7UI9 - chains r and t of the 33 polymer chains in the assembly; structure by electron microscopy, 3.30 A resolution.

# Chain r
Protein: Mediator of RNA polymerase II transcription subunit 18
Source organism: Saccharomyces cerevisiae S288C
UniProt: P32585 (MED18_YEAST); residues 1-307 here = UniProt positions 1-307
Sequence (307 residues; row label = number of the first residue in the row):
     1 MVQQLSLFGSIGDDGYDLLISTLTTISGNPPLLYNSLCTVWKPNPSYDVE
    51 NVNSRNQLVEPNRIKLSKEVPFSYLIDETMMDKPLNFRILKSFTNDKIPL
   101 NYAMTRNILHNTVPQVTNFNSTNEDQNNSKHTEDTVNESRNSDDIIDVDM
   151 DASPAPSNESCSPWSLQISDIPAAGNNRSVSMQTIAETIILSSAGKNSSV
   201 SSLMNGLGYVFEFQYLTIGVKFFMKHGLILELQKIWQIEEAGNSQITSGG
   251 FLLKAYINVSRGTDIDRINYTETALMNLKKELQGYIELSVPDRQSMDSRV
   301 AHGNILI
Not modelled in the structure: 110-163
Swiss-Prot annotation at these positions:
  - mutagenesis: Thr-22 (T22I: In SRB5-1; suppresses the phenotypic defects of an RNA polymerase II CTD truncation)

# Chain t
Protein: Mediator of RNA polymerase II transcription subunit 20
Source organism: Saccharomyces cerevisiae S288C
UniProt: P34162 (MED20_YEAST); residues 1-210 here = UniProt positions 1-210
Sequence (210 residues; numbered 1 to 210; the number before each row is that of its first residue):
     1 MGKSAVIFVERATPATLTELKDALSNSILSVRDPWSIDFRTYRCSIKNLP
    51 ADVSKLMYSITFHHHGRQTVLIKDNSAMVTTAAAADIPPALVFNGSSTGV
   101 PESIDTILSSKLSNIWMQRQLIKGDAGETLILDGLTVRLVNLFSSTGFKG
   151 LLIELQADEAGEFETKIAGIEGHLAEIRAKEYKTSSDSLGPDTSNEICDL
   201 AYQYVRALEL
Swiss-Prot annotation at these positions:
  - mutagenesis: Pro-14 (P14H: In SRB2-1; suppresses the phenotypic defects of an RNA polymerase II CTD truncation)

# Interface between chain r and chain t
Residue-residue contacts - 57 pairs, chain r then chain t:
  Met-1(r) / Val-100(t)  hydrogen bond (backbone-backbone)
  Met-1(r) / Glu-102(t)
  Val-2(r) / Thr-98(t)
  Val-2(r) / Val-100(t)  hydrophobic
  Leu-32(r) / Phe-93(t)  hydrophobic
  Leu-33(r) / Phe-93(t)
  Tyr-34(r) / Asn-94(t)
  Asn-35(r) / Asn-94(t)
  Tyr-47(r) / Ile-46(t)  hydrophobic
  Tyr-47(r) / Asn-48(t)
  Asp-48(r) / Ile-46(t)
  Asp-48(r) / Asn-48(t)
  Val-49(r) / Ile-46(t)  hydrophobic
  Glu-50(r) / Asn-48(t)
  Asn-51(r) / Ser-45(t)  hydrogen bond
  Asn-51(r) / Asn-114(t)
  Val-52(r) / Asn-114(t)
  Val-59(r) / Asn-114(t)
  Ser-67(r) / Ser-96(t)  hydrogen bond (side chain-backbone)
  Glu-69(r) / Ala-90(t)
  Glu-69(r) / Asn-94(t)  hydrogen bond
  Trp-164(r) / Leu-91(t)
  Ser-165(r) / Ser-96(t)  hydrogen bond (side chain-backbone)
  Asp-170(r) / Lys-111(t)  salt bridge
  Ala-186(r) / Ile-107(t)  hydrophobic
  Glu-187(r) / Ser-97(t)  hydrogen bond
  Glu-187(r) / Thr-98(t)  hydrogen bond
  Glu-187(r) / Gly-99(t)
  Glu-187(r) / Pro-101(t)
  Glu-187(r) / Glu-102(t)  hydrogen bond (backbone-backbone)
  Thr-188(r) / Pro-101(t)
  Thr-188(r) / Glu-102(t)  hydrogen bond (side chain-backbone)
  Thr-188(r) / Ile-104(t)
  Ile-189(r) / Thr-80(t)
  Ile-189(r) / Thr-81(t)
  Ile-189(r) / Ile-87(t)  hydrophobic
  Ile-190(r) / Met-78(t)  hydrophobic
  Ile-190(r) / Val-79(t)
  Leu-191(r) / Val-79(t)  hydrogen bond (backbone-backbone)
  Leu-191(r) / Thr-81(t)
  Ser-192(r) / Val-79(t)  hydrogen bond (backbone-backbone)
  Ser-192(r) / Asn-195(t)  hydrogen bond
  Ser-193(r) / Ala-77(t)
  Ala-194(r) / Ser-76(t)
  Ala-194(r) / Ala-77(t)  hydrogen bond (backbone-backbone)
  Gly-195(r) / Asn-75(t)
  Lys-196(r) / Asp-74(t)
  Lys-196(r) / Asn-75(t)
  Asn-197(r) / Ser-76(t)  hydrogen bond
  Leu-203(r) / Met-78(t)  hydrophobic
  Gly-206(r) / Trp-116(t)
  Leu-207(r) / Trp-116(t)  hydrogen bond (backbone-side chain)
  Tyr-209(r) / Leu-112(t)
  Lys-221(r) / Phe-93(t)  hydrogen bond (side chain-backbone)
  Lys-221(r) / Asn-94(t)  hydrogen bond (side chain-backbone)
  Lys-221(r) / Gly-95(t)
  Asn-258(r) / Thr-98(t)
Other interface residues (no listed pair), chain r (43 interface residues in all): Gln-4, Ser-36, Lys-68, Gln-167, Ile-168, Phe-223, Glu-231
Other interface residues (no listed pair), chain t (43 interface residues in all): Lys-47, Leu-49, Pro-50, Met-57, Gln-68, Lys-73, Asp-86, Pro-88, Val-92, Ile-115, Leu-189, Cys-198

# In short
Chain r and chain t each contribute 43 residues to their interface; the contacts include 17 hydrogen bonds and
1 salt bridge. Among the polar pairs are Asp-170(r)/Lys-111(t), Asn-51(r)/Ser-45(t) and Ser-67(r)/Ser-96(t).
UniProt lists one mutagenesis site on chain r; one mutagenesis site on chain t.
Chain r is Mediator of RNA polymerase II transcription subunit 18 and chain t is Mediator of RNA polymerase II
transcription subunit 20, both from Saccharomyces cerevisiae S288C; the structure, Core Mediator-PICearly
(Copy A), was determined by electron microscopy together with 7UIC, 7UIF, 7UIG, 7UIK, 7UIL and 7UIO from the
same study.
